PDB entry 4POZ | X-ray diffraction, 1.75 A resolution | chains C and D

# Chain C
Protein: light chain of Fab fragment of 10B9 antibody
Source organism: Mus musculus
Notes: antibody fragment or engineered binder
Chain sequence (211 residues; row label = number of the first residue in the row):
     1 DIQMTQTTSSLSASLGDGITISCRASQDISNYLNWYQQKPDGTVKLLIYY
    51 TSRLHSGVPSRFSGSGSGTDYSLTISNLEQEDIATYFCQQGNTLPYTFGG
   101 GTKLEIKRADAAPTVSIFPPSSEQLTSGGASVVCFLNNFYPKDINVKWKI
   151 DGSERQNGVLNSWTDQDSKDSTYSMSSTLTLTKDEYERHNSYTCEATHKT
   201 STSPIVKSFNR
Cystine bridges: Cys-23/Cys-88, Cys-134/Cys-194

# Chain D
Protein: heavy chain of Fab fragment of 10B9 antibody
Source organism: Mus musculus
Notes: antibody fragment or engineered binder
Chain sequence (222 residues; numbered 1 to 222; the number before each row is that of its first residue):
     1 EVQLVESGPSLVKPSQTLSLTCSVTGDSITSGFWNWIRKFPGNKLEFMGY
    51 ITYSGTSYYKPSLKSRISITRDTSKNQYFLQLNSVTAEDTATYYCARRGF
   101 LTTVNYYAMDYWGQGTSVTVSSAKTTPPSVYPLAPGSAAQTNSMVTLGCL
   151 VKGYFPEPVTVTWNSGSLSSGVHTFPAVLQSDLYTLSSSVTVPSSTWPSE
   201 TVTCNVAHPASSTKVDKKIVPR
Not modelled in the structure: 136-142
Cystine bridges: Cys-22/Cys-95, Cys-149/Cys-204

# Chain C / chain D interface
Pairs across the interface (68; chain C residue first):
  Asp-1(C) with Lys-60(D), salt bridge
  Tyr-32(C) with Tyr-106(D), hydrophobic; Tyr-107(D), hydrophobic
  Asn-34(C) with Tyr-106(D), hydrogen bond (side chain-backbone); Tyr-107(D), hydrogen bond (side chain-backbone); Ala-108(D)
  Tyr-36(C) with Ala-108(D); Met-109(D), hydrogen bond (side chain-backbone); Trp-112(D)
  Gln-38(C) with Lys-39(D), hydrogen bond; Tyr-94(D), hydrogen bond
  Val-44(C) with Trp-112(D)
  Leu-46(C) with Ala-108(D), hydrophobic; Met-109(D)
  Tyr-49(C) with Thr-102(D); Thr-103(D); Tyr-106(D), hydrophobic
  Tyr-50(C) with Tyr-106(D), hydrophobic
  Arg-53(C) with Tyr-106(D), hydrogen bond
  His-55(C) with Phe-100(D); Thr-103(D); Asp-110(D)
  Ser-56(C) with Phe-100(D)
  Phe-87(C) with Asn-43(D); Leu-45(D), hydrophobic
  Gln-89(C) with Tyr-107(D), hydrogen bond (side chain-backbone)
  Gly-91(C) with Tyr-107(D)
  Leu-94(C) with Phe-47(D), hydrophobic; Tyr-50(D); Tyr-58(D)
  Pro-95(C) with Tyr-58(D)
  Tyr-96(C) with Phe-47(D); Tyr-107(D)
  Phe-98(C) with Leu-45(D), hydrophobic
  Gly-100(C) with Asn-43(D)
  Ser-116(C) with Thr-146(D)
  Phe-118(C) with Leu-133(D); Ala-134(D); Pro-135(D); Thr-146(D)
  Pro-119(C) with Arg-222(D), hydrogen bond (backbone-side chain)
  Pro-120(C) with Arg-222(D), hydrogen bond (backbone-side chain)
  Ser-121(C) with Tyr-131(D); Pro-132(D)
  Glu-123(C) with Tyr-131(D); Pro-132(D)
  Gln-124(C) with Tyr-131(D)
  Ser-127(C) with Tyr-131(D)
  Ser-131(C) with Leu-150(D); Lys-152(D)
  Phe-135(C) with Leu-133(D), hydrophobic; Phe-175(D), hydrophobic; Ser-187(D); Ser-188(D); Ser-189(D)
  Asn-137(C) with His-173(D); Phe-175(D); Ser-189(D), hydrogen bond
  Asn-138(C) with His-173(D), hydrogen bond
  Ser-162(C) with Phe-175(D); Pro-176(D), hydrogen bond (side chain-backbone)
  Trp-163(C) with Pro-176(D)
  Thr-164(C) with Phe-175(D)
  Ser-174(C) with His-173(D), hydrogen bond; Phe-175(D)
  Met-175(C) with Phe-175(D)
  Ser-176(C) with Phe-175(D); Ser-187(D), hydrogen bond
Interface residues without a listed pair, chain C (44 interface residues in all): Gly-42, Thr-85, Val-133, Leu-160, Asn-161, Thr-180
Interface residues without a listed pair, chain D (42 interface residues in all): Ile-37, Pro-61, Arg-98, Asn-105, Gln-114, Leu-147, Gly-148, Thr-174, Val-178, Gln-180

# Summary
44 residues of chain C and 42 residues of chain D are in contact; the contacts include 14 hydrogen bonds and 1
salt bridge. Polar pairs include Asp-1(C)/Lys-60(D), Asn-34(C)/Tyr-106(D) and Asn-34(C)/Tyr-107(D).
Chain C is light chain of Fab fragment of 10B9 antibody and chain D is heavy chain of Fab fragment of 10B9
antibody, both from Mus musculus; the structure, Fab fragment of Der p 1 specific antibody 10B9, was
determined by X-ray diffraction, deposited together with 5VCN and 5VCO.
